7LGF - chains I and R of the 21 polymer chains in the assembly; structure by electron microscopy, 6.10 A resolution (low resolution: residue-level contacts below are approximate; hydrogen-bond / salt-bridge calls are withheld).

[Chain I (and R)]
Protein: Capsid protein
From: Escherichia phage Qbeta
Notes: chain R of this document is another copy of the same molecule, construct and numbering; everything in this record applies to it too
UniProt: P03615 (CAPSD_BPQBE); residues 0-132 here correspond to UniProt positions 1-133 (UniProt number = residue number + 1)
Chain sequence (133 residues; numbered 0 to 132; the number before each row is that of its first residue; numbering starts at 0):
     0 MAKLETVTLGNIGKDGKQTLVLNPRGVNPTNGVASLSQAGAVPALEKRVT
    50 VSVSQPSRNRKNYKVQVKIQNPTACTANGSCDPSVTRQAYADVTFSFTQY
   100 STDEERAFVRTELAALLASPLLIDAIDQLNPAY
Disordered / not traced: 0
UniProt features mapped onto this chain:
  - site: Y89 (RNA-binding)

[Chain I / chain R interface]
Cross-chain cystine bridges: C80(I)-C74(R)
Residue-residue contacts (22):
  L3(I) - Y132(R)
  N22(I) - Q127(R)
  N22(I) - N129(R)
  P23(I) - N129(R)
  P23(I) - P130(R)
  P23(I) - Y132(R)
  R24(I) - Q127(R)
  R24(I) - L128(R)
  R24(I) - N129(R)
  R24(I) - P130(R)
  G25(I) - P130(R)
  G25(I) - Y132(R)
  V26(I) - Y132(R)
  G78(I) - C74(R)
  G78(I) - T75(R)
  G78(I) - N77(R)
  S79(I) - C74(R)
  S79(I) - T85(R)
  S79(I) - R86(R)
  C80(I) - C74(R)  disulfide
  C80(I) - R86(R)
  D81(I) - R86(R)
Interface residues without a listed pair, chain I (16 interface residues in all): E4, A38, G39, L44, N77, P82
Interface residues without a listed pair, chain R (11 interface residues in all): A76

[In short]
The interface between chain I and chain R involves 16 residues on one side and 11 on the other, with 1
disulfide bond.
Chain I and chain R are both Capsid protein (Escherichia phage Qbeta); the structure, Asymmetric unit for
phage Qbeta prolate particle, was determined by electron microscopy (same publication as 7LGE, 7LGG, 7LGH and
7LHD).
